8ES9 - chains A and Z of the 11 polymer chains in the assembly; structure by electron microscopy, 3.25 A resolution.

# Chain A
Molecule: PN45428 TCR alpha chain
From: Homo sapiens
Sequence (274 residues; row label = number of the first residue in the row; numbers below 1 keep their minus sign (Met-19 is residue -19)):
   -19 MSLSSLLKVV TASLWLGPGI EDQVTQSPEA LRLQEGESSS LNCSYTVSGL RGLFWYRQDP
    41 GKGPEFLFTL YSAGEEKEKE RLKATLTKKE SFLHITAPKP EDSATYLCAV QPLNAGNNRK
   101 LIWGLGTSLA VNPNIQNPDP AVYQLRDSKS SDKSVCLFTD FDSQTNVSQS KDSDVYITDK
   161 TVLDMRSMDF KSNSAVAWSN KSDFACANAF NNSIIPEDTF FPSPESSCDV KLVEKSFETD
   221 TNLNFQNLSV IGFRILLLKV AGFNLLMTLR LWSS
Disordered / not traced: -19 to 1, 253-254
Disulfide bonds: Cys23-Cys88, Cys136-Cys186
Covalent attachments: N-acetylglucosamine (NAG) linked to Asn22, Asn146, Asn180, Asn191

# Chain Z
Molecule: T-cell surface glycoprotein CD3 zeta chain
From: Homo sapiens
UniProt: P20963 (CD3Z_HUMAN); numbering as in UniProt (aligned over 1-164)
Sequence (173 residues; each row starts with the number of its first residue):
     1 MKWKALFTAA ILQAQLPITE AQSFGLLDPK LCYLLDGILF IYGVILTALF LRVKFSRSAD
    61 APAYQQGQNQ LYNELNLGRR EEYDVLDKRR GRDPEMGGKP QRRKNPQEGL YNELQKDKMA
   121 EAYSEIGMKG ERRRGKGHDG LYQGLSTATK DTYDALHMQA LPPRGSGLEV LFQ
Disordered / not traced: 1-21, 58-173
Sequence notes: expression tag (165-173)
Curated features (UniProtKB/Swiss-Prot):
  - modified residue: Ser58 (Phosphoserine), Tyr64 (Phosphotyrosine), Tyr72 (Phosphotyrosine), Tyr83 (Phosphotyrosine), Tyr111 (Phosphotyrosine), Tyr123 (Phosphotyrosine), Tyr142 (Phosphotyrosine), Tyr153 (Phosphotyrosine)

# Interface between chain A and chain Z
Residue-residue contacts (17; chain A residue first):
  Glu214(A) - Gln22(Z)
  Lys215(A) - Gln22(Z)  hydrogen bond (backbone-backbone)
  Phe217(A) - Gln22(Z)  hydrogen bond (backbone-backbone)
  Phe217(A) - Ser23(Z)  hydrogen bond (backbone-backbone)
  Glu218(A) - Ser23(Z)
  Thr219(A) - Ser23(Z)
  Thr219(A) - Phe24(Z)
  Thr219(A) - Leu27(Z)
  Leu223(A) - Leu27(Z)  hydrophobic
  Asn224(A) - Leu26(Z)
  Asn224(A) - Leu27(Z)
  Asn227(A) - Leu26(Z)  hydrogen bond (side chain-backbone)
  Ile231(A) - Leu31(Z)  hydrophobic
  Arg234(A) - Cys32(Z)
  Arg234(A) - Leu35(Z)
  Arg234(A) - Asp36(Z)  salt bridge
  Ile235(A) - Leu35(Z)  hydrophobic
Other interface residues (no listed pair), chain A (13 interface residues in all): Leu228, Leu238
Other interface residues (no listed pair), chain Z (11 interface residues in all): Gly25, Leu39

# Overview
Chain A and chain Z form an interface of 13 and 11 residues respectively; the contacts include 4 hydrogen
bonds and 1 salt bridge. Polar pairs include Arg234(A)-Asp36(Z), Asn227(A)-Leu26(Z) and Lys215(A)-Gln22(Z).
Covalently linked N-acetylglucosamine: at Asn22(A), Asn146(A), Asn180(A) and Asn191(A).
Chain A is PN45428 TCR alpha chain and chain Z is T-cell surface glycoprotein CD3 zeta chain, both from Homo
sapiens; the structure, CryoEM structure of PN45428 TCR-CD3 in complex with HLA-A2 MAGEA4, was determined by
electron microscopy, deposited together with 8ES7, 8ES8, 8ESA and 8ESB.
